Entry 9CTJ (electron microscopy, 3.74 A resolution); this record covers chains B and I of the 7 polymer chains in the assembly.

== Chain B ==
Molecule: Gamma-aminobutyric acid receptor subunit alpha-1
Source organism: Homo sapiens
Reference sequence: P14867 (GBRA1_HUMAN); residues 1-429 here correspond to UniProt positions 28-456 (UniProt number = residue number + 27)
Sequence (429 residues; numbered 1 to 429; the number before each row is that of its first residue):
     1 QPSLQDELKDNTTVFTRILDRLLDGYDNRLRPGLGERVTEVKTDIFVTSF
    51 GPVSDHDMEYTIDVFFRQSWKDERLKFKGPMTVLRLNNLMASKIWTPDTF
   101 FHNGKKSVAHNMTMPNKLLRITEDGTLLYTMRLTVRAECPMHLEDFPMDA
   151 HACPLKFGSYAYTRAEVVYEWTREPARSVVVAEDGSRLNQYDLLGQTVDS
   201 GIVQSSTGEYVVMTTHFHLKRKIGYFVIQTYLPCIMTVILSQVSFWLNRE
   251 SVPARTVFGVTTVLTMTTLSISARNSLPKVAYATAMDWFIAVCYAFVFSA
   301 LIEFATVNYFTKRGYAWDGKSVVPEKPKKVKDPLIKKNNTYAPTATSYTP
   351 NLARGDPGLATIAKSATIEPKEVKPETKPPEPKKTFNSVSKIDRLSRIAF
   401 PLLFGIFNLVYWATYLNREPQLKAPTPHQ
Disordered / not traced: 1-10, 313-384, 419-429
Cystine bridges: Cys139-Cys153
Covalent attachments: glycan linked to Asn111
Swiss-Prot annotation at these positions:
  - binding site (4-aminobutanoate): Arg67, Thr130
  - binding site (3alpha-hydroxy-5alpha-pregnan-11,20-dione): Trp246
  - glycosylation (N-linked (GlcNAc...) asparagine): Asn11, Asn111

== Chain I ==
Molecule: Kappa Fab_1F4 Light Chain
Source organism: Mus musculus
Sequence (213 residues; numbered 1 to 213; the number before each row is that of its first residue):
     1 NIVMTQSPKSMSMSVGERVTLSCKASEYVGTYVSWYQQKPEQSPKLLIYG
    51 ASNRYTGVPDRFTGSGSATDFTLTIGSVQAEDLADYHCGQSYSYPTFGAG
   101 TKLELKRADAAPTVSIFPPSSEQLTSGGASVVCFLNNFYPKDINVKWKID
   151 GSERQNGVLNSWTDQDSKDSTYSMSSTLTLTKDEYERHNSYTCEATHKTS
   201 TSPIVKSFNRNEC
Disordered / not traced: 106-213
Cystine bridges: Cys23-Cys88

== Interface between chain B and chain I ==
Residue-residue contacts (19):
  Trp171(B) - Tyr32(I)  hydrogen bond
  Glu174(B) - Tyr94(I)
  Pro175(B) - Tyr32(I)  hydrophobic
  Pro175(B) - Ser91(I)
  Pro175(B) - Tyr92(I)
  Ala176(B) - Tyr92(I)  hydrogen bond (backbone-backbone)
  Arg177(B) - Tyr94(I)  hydrogen bond
  Gln196(B) - Tyr92(I)
  Thr197(B) - Tyr28(I)
  Thr197(B) - Tyr92(I)
  Val198(B) - Tyr28(I)  hydrogen bond (backbone-side chain)
  Val198(B) - Tyr92(I)
  Asp199(B) - Tyr28(I)  hydrogen bond
  Asp199(B) - Gly30(I)
  Asp199(B) - Thr31(I)  hydrogen bond
  Asp199(B) - Tyr32(I)
  Ser200(B) - Thr31(I)  hydrogen bond (backbone-side chain)
  Ser200(B) - Tyr32(I)
  Ile202(B) - Asn53(I)
Other interface residues (no listed pair), chain B (12 interface residues in all): Arg164
Other interface residues (no listed pair), chain I (10 interface residues in all): Tyr49, Ser93

== Summary ==
The interface between chain B and chain I involves 12 residues on one side and 10 on the other; the contacts
include 7 hydrogen bonds. Among the polar pairs are Trp171(B)-Tyr32(I), Arg177(B)-Tyr94(I) and
Val198(B)-Tyr28(I). Covalently linked N-acetylglucosamine: at Asn111(B).
Here chain B is Gamma-aminobutyric acid receptor subunit alpha-1 (Homo sapiens) and chain I is Kappa Fab_1F4
Light Chain (Mus musculus). Entry 9CTJ (Native human GABAA receptor of beta2-alpha1-beta3-alpha2-gamma2
assembly) was determined by electron microscopy, deposited together with 9CRS, 9CRV, 9CSB, 9CT0, 9CTP, 9CTV
and 6 further entries.
